PDB entry 8ZRW | electron microscopy, 2.29 A resolution | chains C and E of the 6 polymer chains in the assembly

[Chain C (and E)]
Protein: Enoyl-CoA hydratase, mitochondrial
Source organism: Homo sapiens
Notes: EC 4.2.1.17, 5.3.3.8; chain E of this document is another copy of the same molecule, construct and numbering; everything in this record applies to it too
UniProtKB: P30084 (ECHM_HUMAN); numbering as in UniProt (aligned over 28-290)
Chain sequence (263 residues; each row starts with the number of its first residue):
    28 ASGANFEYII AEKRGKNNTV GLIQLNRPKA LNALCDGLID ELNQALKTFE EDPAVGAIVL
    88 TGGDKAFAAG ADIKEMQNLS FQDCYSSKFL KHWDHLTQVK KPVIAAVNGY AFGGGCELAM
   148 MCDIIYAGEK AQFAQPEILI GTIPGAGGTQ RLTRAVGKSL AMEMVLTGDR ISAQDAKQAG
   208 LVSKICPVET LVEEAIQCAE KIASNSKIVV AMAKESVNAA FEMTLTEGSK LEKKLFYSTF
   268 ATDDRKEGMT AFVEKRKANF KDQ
Unresolved in the structure: 28-30
Ligand contacts:
  - octanoyl-coenzyme A (CO8), molecule 1: Lys56, Ala57, Leu58, Ala60, Ala96, Gly97, Ala98, Asp99, Ile100, Leu117, Trp120, Tyr137, Phe139, Gly140, Gly141, Glu144, Pro163, Glu164, Ile167, Gly172, Ala173, Arg197
  - octanoyl-coenzyme A (CO8), molecule 2: Lys260, Phe263, Phe279, Lys282
UniProt features mapped onto this chain:
  - binding site (substrate): Ala98 to Lys101, Gly141
  - site: Glu164 (Important for catalytic activity)
  - modified residue: Thr46 (Phosphothreonine), Lys101 (N6-acetyllysine), Ser114 (Phosphoserine), Lys115 (N6-acetyllysine), Lys118 (N6-acetyllysine), Lys204 (N6-succinyllysine), Lys211 (N6-acetyllysine)
  - natural variant: Phe33 (F33S: In ECHS1D), Arg54 (R54H: In ECHS1D), Asn59 (N59S: In ECHS1D), Ile66 (I66T: In ECHS1D), Glu77 (E77Q: In ECHS1D), Gly90 (G90R: In ECHS1D; uncertain significance), Ala132 (A132T: In ECHS1D), Ala138 (A138V: In ECHS1D), Asp150 (D150G: In ECHS1D), Ala158 (A158D: In ECHS1D), Gln159 (Q159R: In ECHS1D), Gly195 (G195S: In ECHS1D), 3 further natural variant entries in UniProt
Reported in the primary citation:
  - binding site for octanoyl-coenzyme A: Ala96, Ala98, Gly141

[How chain C and chain E interact]
Residue-residue contacts (12; chain C residue first):
  Glu242(C) - Lys261(E)  salt bridge
  Glu249(C) - Glu254(E)
  Met250(C) - Met250(E)  hydrophobic
  Met250(C) - Glu254(E)
  Glu254(C) - Glu249(E)
  Glu254(C) - Met250(E)
  Leu258(C) - Leu258(E)  hydrophobic
  Lys261(C) - Glu242(E)  salt bridge
  Lys261(C) - Leu258(E)
  Lys261(C) - Leu262(E)
  Leu262(C) - Lys261(E)
  Ala268(C) - Ala268(E)  hydrophobic
Other interface residues (no listed pair), chain C (9 interface residues in all): Ser265
Other interface residues (no listed pair), chain E (9 interface residues in all): Ser265

[Overview]
The chain C/chain E interface involves 9 residues from each chain, with 2 salt bridges. The salt-bridged pair
is Glu242(C)-Lys261(E). Chain C binds octanoyl-coenzyme A. From UniProt: 5 substrate-binding residues on chain
C. From the paper: a binding site for octanoyl-coenzyme A at Ala96(C), Ala98(C) and Gly141(C).
Both chains are Enoyl-CoA hydratase, mitochondrial (Homo sapiens). Entry 8ZRW (Structure of human ECHS1 in
complex with Octanoyl-CoA) was determined by electron microscopy together with 8ZRU, 8ZRV, 8ZRX and 8ZRY from
the same study.
